6T95 - chain A; structure by X-ray diffraction, 2.50 A resolution.

[Chain A]
Molecule: Trypanothione reductase
Source organism: Leishmania infantum
Notes: EC 1.8.1.12
Reference sequence: A4HSF7 (A4HSF7_LEIIN); residue numbers follow UniProt; this construct covers 1-488
Chain sequence (489 residues; numbered 0 to 488; the number before each row is that of its first residue; numbering starts at 0):
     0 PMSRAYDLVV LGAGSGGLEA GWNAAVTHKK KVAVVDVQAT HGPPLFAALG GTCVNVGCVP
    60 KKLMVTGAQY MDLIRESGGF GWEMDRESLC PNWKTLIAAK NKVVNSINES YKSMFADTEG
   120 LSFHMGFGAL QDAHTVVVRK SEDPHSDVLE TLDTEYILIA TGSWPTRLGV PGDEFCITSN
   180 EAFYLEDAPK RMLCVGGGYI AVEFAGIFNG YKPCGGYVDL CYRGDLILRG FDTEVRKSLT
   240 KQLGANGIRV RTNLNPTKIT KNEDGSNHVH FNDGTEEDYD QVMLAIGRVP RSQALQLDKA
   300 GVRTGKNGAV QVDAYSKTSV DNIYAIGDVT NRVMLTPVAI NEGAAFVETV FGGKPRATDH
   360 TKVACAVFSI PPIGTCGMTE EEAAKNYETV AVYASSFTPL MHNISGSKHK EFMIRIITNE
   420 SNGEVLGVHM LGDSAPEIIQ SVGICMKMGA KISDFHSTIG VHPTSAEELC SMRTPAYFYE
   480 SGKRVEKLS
Cystine bridges: C52-C57
Sequence notes: expression tag (0)
Small-molecule neighbours:
  - FAD (flavin-adenine dinucleotide): G11, A12, G13, S14, G15, G16, V34, D35, V36, A46, A47, G50, T51, C52, V55, G56, C57, K60, G125, F126, G127, A159, T160, G161, S162, S178, F182, Y198, I199, F203, R287, R290, L294, I325, G326, D327, M333, L334, T335, P336, A338, F367
  - MWT (1-[2-[5-[4-(4-azanylbutyl)-3-methyl-1,2,3-triazol-3-ium-1-yl]-2-[4-(2-phenylethyl)-1,3-thiazol-2-yl]phenoxy]ethyl]imidazolidin-2-one): L17, E18, W21, V25, S105, I106, S109, Y110, S112, M113, D116, T117, E118
What the authors report for this chain:
  - catalytic residues: C52, C57
  - binding site for MWT: E18, W21, I106, S109, Y110, M113, D116

[In short]
Bound to chain A: flavin-adenine dinucleotide and compound MWT. The paper reports catalytic residues C52 and
C57; a binding site for MWT at E18, W21 and I106 among others.
Chain A is Trypanothione reductase (Leishmania infantum); the structure, Trypanothione Reductase from
Leismania infantum in complex with 4a, was determined by X-ray diffraction (same publication as 6T98).
